Entry 5G2Z (X-ray diffraction, 1.88 A resolution); this record covers chains A and B.

[Chain A (and B)]
Molecule: Thioredoxin
Source organism: Litopenaeus vannamei
Notes: EC 1.8.1.9; chain B of this document is another copy of the same molecule, construct and numbering; everything in this record applies to it too
Reference sequence: B1PWB9 (B1PWB9_LITVA); numbering as in UniProt (aligned over 1-105)
Chain sequence (105 residues; each row starts with the number of its first residue):
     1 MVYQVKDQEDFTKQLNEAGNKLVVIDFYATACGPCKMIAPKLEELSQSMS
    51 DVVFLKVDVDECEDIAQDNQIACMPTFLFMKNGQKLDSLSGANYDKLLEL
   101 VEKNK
Construct notes: conflict F11 (Ser in B1PWB9); engineered mutation A31 (Trp in B1PWB9)
Cystine bridges: C32-C35

[Interface between chain A and chain B]
Pairs across the interface - 16 pairs, chain A then chain B:
  A31(A) - A31(B)
  P34(A) - A72(B)
  P34(A) - M74(B)
  A72(A) - P34(B)
  A72(A) - G91(B)
  A72(A) - A92(B)  hydrogen bond (backbone-backbone)
  C73(A) - C73(B)  disulfide
  C73(A) - M74(B)
  C73(A) - G91(B)
  M74(A) - P34(B)
  M74(A) - C73(B)
  S90(A) - C73(B)
  S90(A) - S90(B)
  G91(A) - A72(B)
  G91(A) - C73(B)
  A92(A) - A72(B)  hydrogen bond (backbone-backbone)
Interface residues without a listed pair, chain A (10 interface residues in all): P75, N93
Interface residues without a listed pair, chain B (11 interface residues in all): C32, P75, N93
Disulfides between the chains: C73(A)-C73(B)

[In short]
10 residues of chain A and 11 residues of chain B are in contact; the contacts include 1 disulfide bond and 2
hydrogen bonds. Its one hydrogen bond, A72(A)-A92(B), is backbone to backbone.
Both chains are Thioredoxin (Litopenaeus vannamei). Entry 5G2Z (Crystallographic structure of mutant W31A of
thioredoxin from Litopenaeus vannamei) was determined by X-ray diffraction (same publication as 5G30 and
5G31).
